Entry 7KUX (electron microscopy, 2.80 A resolution); this record covers chains A and B of the 17 polymer chains in the assembly.

Chain A:
Protein: Photosystem I P700 chlorophyll a apoprotein A1
Organism: Physcomitrium patens
Notes: EC 1.97.1.12
UniProt: Q8MFA3 (PSAA_PHYPA); residues 17-758 here correspond to UniProt positions 9-750 (UniProt number = residue number - 8)
Sequence (742 residues; numbered 17 to 758; the number before each row is that of its first residue):
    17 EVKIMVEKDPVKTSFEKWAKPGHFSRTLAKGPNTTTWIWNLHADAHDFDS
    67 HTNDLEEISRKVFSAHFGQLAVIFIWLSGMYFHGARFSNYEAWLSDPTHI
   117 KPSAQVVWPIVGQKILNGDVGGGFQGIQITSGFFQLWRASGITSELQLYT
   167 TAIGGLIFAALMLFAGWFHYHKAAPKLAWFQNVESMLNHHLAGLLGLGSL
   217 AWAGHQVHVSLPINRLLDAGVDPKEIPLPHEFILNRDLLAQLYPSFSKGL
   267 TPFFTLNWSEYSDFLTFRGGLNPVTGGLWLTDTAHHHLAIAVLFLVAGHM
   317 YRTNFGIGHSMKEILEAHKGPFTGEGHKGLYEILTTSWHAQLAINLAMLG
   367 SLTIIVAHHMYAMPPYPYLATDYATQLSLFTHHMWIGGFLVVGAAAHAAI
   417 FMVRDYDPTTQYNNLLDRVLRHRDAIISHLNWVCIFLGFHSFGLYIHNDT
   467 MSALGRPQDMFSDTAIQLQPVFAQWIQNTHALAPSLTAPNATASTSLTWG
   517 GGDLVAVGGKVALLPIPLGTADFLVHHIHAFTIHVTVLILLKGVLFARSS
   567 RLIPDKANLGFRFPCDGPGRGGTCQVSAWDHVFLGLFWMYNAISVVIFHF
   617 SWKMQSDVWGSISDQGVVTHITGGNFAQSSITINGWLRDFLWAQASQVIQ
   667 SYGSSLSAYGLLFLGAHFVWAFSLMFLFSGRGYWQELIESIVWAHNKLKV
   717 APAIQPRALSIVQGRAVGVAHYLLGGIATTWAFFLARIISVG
Bound ions: 4Fe-4S cluster Fe: C581, C590 (shared with C559(B), C568(B) of chain B)
Small-molecule neighbours:
  - beta-carotene (BCR), molecule 1: I89, W92, L93, G209, L210, L213, G214
  - beta-carotene (BCR), molecule 2: F90, L93, Y97, T167, G170, G171, F174, L213, L216, A217
  - beta-carotene (BCR), molecule 3: L216, L266, F269, F270, L304, A307, V308, L311, V312, H315, I323
  - beta-carotene (BCR), molecule 4: F269, W274, V308
  - beta-carotene (BCR), molecule 5: I349, L350, A356, A359, I360, A414, F417, L432
  - beta-carotene (BCR), molecule 6: A359, A363, M364, S367, V407, A410, A411, A414, V553, L556, L557, V560
  - beta-carotene (BCR), molecule 7: L678, G681, A682, F684, V685, L740, I743, A744, W747
  - beta-carotene (BCR), molecule 8: W700, I704, I707
  - chlorophyll a isomer (CL0): F458, Y461, V541, I544, F547, T548, Y606, N607, S610, V611, F614, I649, W652, L653, L657, A661, I665, F679, H683, W686, Y738, T745, T746, F749
  - chlorophyll a (CLA), molecule 1: V18, K19, I20, W195, N198, S201, H205, T319, N320, F321
  - chlorophyll a (CLA), molecule 2: I20, V22, F79, F83, L177, M178, F180, A181, F184, H185, A189, W195
  - chlorophyll a (CLA), molecule 3: V27, K28, T29, S30, F31, K33, W34, H39, K77, S80, A81, G84, V88, L179, G182, W183, Y186, H187
  - chlorophyll a (CLA), molecule 4: W34, P37, W53, I54, W55, L57, H58
  - chlorophyll a (CLA), molecule 5: W34, P37, H39, F40, L57, H58, A61, H62, F64, H67, K77, A81, G84, Q85, V88
  - chlorophyll a (CLA), molecule 6: T51, I54, W55, I704, I707, V708, H711, V716, P718, I720, P722, R723
  - chlorophyll a (CLA), molecule 7: W55, F684, V685, F688, M691, F692, L725, Q729, A732, V733, A736, H737, L740
  - chlorophyll a (CLA), molecule 8: H58, A59, D60, A61, H62, D63, H355, L358, L362, F405, L406, V408, G409, A412, H413, I416, R420, F577, R578, W595, V598, L602, A736, L740
  - chlorophyll a (CLA), molecule 9: H62, F64, D65, V78, A81, H82, Q85, L86, I89, F90, L93, F174, W354, H355, Q357, L358, N361, L362, L365
  - chlorophyll a (CLA), molecule 10: H62, Q85, V88, I89, W92, L365, I402, F405, L406
  - chlorophyll a (CLA), molecule 11: L71, S75, H82, L193, F196, Q197, V199, M202, L203, H206, L207, L210, L211, M327, L331, Y347, L350, T351, T352, S353, W354, Q357, I360, N361, M364, L365
  - chlorophyll a (CLA), molecule 12: F79, H82, F83, L86, F90, F174, M178, W195, F196, N198, S201, M202, H205, H206, G209, L210
  - chlorophyll a (CLA), molecule 13: I91, W92, S94, G95, M96, F98, H99, F103, Q121, V122, W124, L172
  - chlorophyll a (CLA), molecule 14: W92, M96, H99, A120, Q121, I143, Q144, I145, T146, S147, F149, A674, Y675, L678, W747, L751
  - chlorophyll a (CLA), molecule 15: W92, M96, T146, S147, F149, S394, T397, H398, W401, I402, F405, L678, I743, T746, W747, L751
  - chlorophyll a (CLA), molecule 16: W92, L93, S147, G148, F149, L152, L210, L211, L365, L368, T369, V372, M376, Y382, L395, H398, H399, I402, L406
  - chlorophyll a (CLA), molecule 17: Y97, S156, G157, I158, Q163, T166, T167, G214, A217, W218, G220, H221, H224, V225, P245, H246, I249
  - chlorophyll a (CLA), molecule 18: Q121, V122, V123, W124, I126, V127, Q129, L132, I143, A674, L677, L678
  - chlorophyll a (CLA), molecule 19: L152, A155, S156, L210, L211, G214, S215, W218, Q222, L294, L296, T299, H302, H303, I306, F310, L368, I371, V372, H375, M376, P381, Y382
  - chlorophyll a (CLA), molecule 20: S160, L162, Q163, T166, L244, H246, I249, L250
  - chlorophyll a (CLA), molecule 21: L203, L207, L211, L309, F310, A313, M316, Y317, M327, I330, L331, M364, L432, V435, L557, V560, L561
  - chlorophyll a (CLA), molecule 22: N204, H205, A208, G209, L213, L311, G314, H315, M316, Y317, T319, F321, I323
  - chlorophyll a (CLA), molecule 23: L216, A217, A219, G220, V223, H224, F248, I249, R252, L255, F262, G265, L266, F269, Y277, F280, L281, L304
  - chlorophyll a (CLA), molecule 24: F269, W274, S275, Y277, S278, L281, T282, F283, H301, L304, A305, V308, L309, N506
  - chlorophyll a (CLA), molecule 25: F269, F270, L272
  - chlorophyll a (CLA), molecule 26: T282, F283, G285, L294, D298, T299, H301, H302, A305, I306, L309, H375, M379, P381, T511
  - chlorophyll a (CLA), molecule 27: F283, W491, I492, T495, H496, A499, T503, A504, T511, W515
  - chlorophyll a (CLA), molecule 28: F283, L502, T503, A504, P505, N506
  - chlorophyll a (CLA), molecule 29: V312, A313, H315, M316, R318, I323, G324, H325
  - chlorophyll a (CLA), molecule 30: M316, H325, E329, I330, A333, H334
  - chlorophyll a (CLA), molecule 31: I330, L331, H334, H343, L346, L350, L431, L432, V435
  - chlorophyll a (CLA), molecule 32: A333, H334, K335, G336, P337, F338
  - chlorophyll a (CLA), molecule 33: F338, T339, L431, R434, V435, R437, H438, A441, I442, H445
  - chlorophyll a (CLA), molecule 34: M364, S367, L368, I371, H374, H375, Y377, A378, M379, T511, S512, T514, W515
  - chlorophyll a (CLA), molecule 35: I370, I371, H374, M400, G404, V407, I549, T552, V553, L556, M605, A608, I609, V612
  - chlorophyll a (CLA), molecule 36: H374, Y377, F396, F488, A489, I492, Q493, H496, W515, I532, L534, H542, H545, I549, V612, H615, F616, K619
  - chlorophyll a (CLA), molecule 37: A441, H445, W448
  - chlorophyll a (CLA), molecule 38: I442, H445, L446, W448, V449, A546, I549, H550, V553, L557
  - chlorophyll a (CLA), molecule 39: S444, H445, N447, W448, I451
  - chlorophyll a (CLA), molecule 40: N447, C450, I451, G454, F455, F458, G459, F547, V551, L554, I555, L600, F603, W604
  - chlorophyll a (CLA), molecule 41: W448, I451, F452, F455, H456
  - chlorophyll a (CLA), molecule 42: W448, V449, F452, L453, Q485, P486, V487, F488, A489, D538, F539, H542, H543, A546, H550
  - chlorophyll a (CLA), molecule 43: F455, H456, G459, L460, I462, H463, T466, M467, R472, D475, F477, I482
  - chlorophyll a (CLA), molecule 44: F458, I462, D465, F547, F603, W604, Y606, N607, I649, L653, W686, Y738
  - chlorophyll a (CLA), molecule 45: T466, A469, L470
  - chlorophyll a (CLA), molecule 46: L653, L657, W658, W686
  - chlorophyll a (CLA), molecule 47: Y668, L677, L678, L680, G681, H683, F684, W686, A687, L690
  - chlorophyll a (CLA), molecule 48: F684, A687, F688, L690, M691, F694, S695, Y699, W700, L703
  - chlorophyll a (CLA), molecule 49: I707, A710, H711, L714, V716
  - chlorophyll a (CLA), molecule 50: W709, A710, K713, L714
  - phylloquinone (PQN): W55, M691, F692, S695, G696, R697, W700, I704, R723, A724, L725, S726, G730
  - 4Fe-4S cluster (SF4): C581, G583, P584, T589, C590, I727, R731
Curated features (UniProtKB/Swiss-Prot):
  - binding site ([4Fe-4S] cluster): C581, C590
  - binding site (chlorophyll a'): H683
  - binding site (chlorophyll a): M691, Y699
  - binding site (phylloquinone): W700

Chain B:
Protein: Photosystem I P700 chlorophyll a apoprotein A2
Organism: Physcomitrium patens
Notes: EC 1.97.1.12
UniProt: Q8MFA2 (PSAB_PHYPA); numbering as in UniProt (aligned over 3-734)
Sequence (732 residues; row label = number of the first residue in the row):
     3 SRFPKFSRGLSQDPTTRRIWFGIATAHDFESHDDMTEERLYQKIFASHFG
    53 QLAIIFLWTSGNLFHVAWQGNFEAWGQDPLHVRPIAHAIWDPHFGQPAVE
   103 AFTRGGASGPVNIAYSGVYQWWYTIGLRTNQDLYGGSIFLLFVSALFLIA
   153 GWLHLQPKWKPSVSWFKNAESRLNHHLSGLFGVSSLAWTGHLVHVAIPES
   203 RGEHVRWNNLLTALPHPQGLGPFFAGQWNVYAQNPDSNSHLFGTSEGAGT
   253 AILTFLGGFHPQTQSLWLTDMAHHHLAIAVIFIIAGHMYRTNFGIGHSMK
   303 EILEAHTPPGGRLGRGHKGLYDTINNSLHFQLGLALASLGVITSLVAQHM
   353 YSLPPYAFLAQDFTTQAALYTHHQYIAGFIMTGAFAHGAIFFIRDYNPEQ
   403 NKDNVLARMLEHKEAIISHLSWASLFLGFHTLGLYVHNDVMLAFGTPEKQ
   453 ILIEPVFAQWIQSAHGKALYGFDVLLSSADSPAFNAGQTLWLPGWLDAIN
   503 NNSNSLFLTIGPGDFLVHHAIALGLHTTTLILVKGALDARGSKLMPDKKE
   553 FGYSFPCDGPGRGGTCDISAWDAFYLAVFWMLNTIGWVTFYWHWKHITLW
   603 QGNVAQFNESSTYLMGWLRDYLWLNSSQLINGYNPFGMNSLSVWAWMFLF
   653 GHLVWATGFMFLISWRGYWQELIETLAWAHERTPLANLVRWKDKPVALSI
   703 VQARLVGLAHFSVGYIFTYAAFLIASTSGKFG
Bound ions: 4Fe-4S cluster Fe: C559, C568 (shared with C581(A), C590(A) of chain A)
Small-molecule neighbours:
  - beta-carotene (BCR), molecule 1: G52, I56, L59, L150
  - beta-carotene (BCR), molecule 2: L54, I57, F58, F149, G181, L182, V185, S186, L188
  - beta-carotene (BCR), molecule 3: F58, T61, L65, W123, W124, I127, L129, G138, F141, L142, W209, L212, L213
  - beta-carotene (BCR), molecule 4: L188, L222, F225, F226, L278, V282, I285, I286, H289, I297
  - beta-carotene (BCR), molecule 5: F225, W230, V282, I286
  - beta-carotene (BCR), molecule 6: F332, G335, L336, A339, V343, M383, A386, F387, G390, F393, F394, L408, A538
  - beta-carotene (BCR), molecule 7: F387, L408, M411, V535, L539
  - beta-carotene (BCR), molecule 8: V645, W648, M649, F652, W671, L674, I675, L678, F719
  - beta-carotene (BCR), molecule 9: T685, P686, L687, A688
  - chlorophyll a isomer (CL0): L620, L624, W625, W657
  - chlorophyll a (CLA), molecule 1: F5, K7, F8, G24, I25, A28, H29, F31, H34, K45, S49, Q53, I56
  - chlorophyll a (CLA), molecule 2: T18, I21, W22, I675, L678, A679, H682, V691, R692, W693, K694, D695, P697, V698, L700
  - chlorophyll a (CLA), molecule 3: I21, W22, I25
  - chlorophyll a (CLA), molecule 4: W22, F652, L655, V656, T659, M662, F663, L700, L707, V708, A711, H712, V715
  - chlorophyll a (CLA), molecule 5: I25, A26, T27, A28, H29, D30, E32, H331, L334, L338, F381, I382, T384, G385, A388, H389, I392, R396, Y555, S556, W573, F576, A711
  - chlorophyll a (CLA), molecule 6: H29, F31, E32, Y43, I46, S49, H50, Q53, L54, I57, F168, R174, H178, L182, F183, L330, H331, Q333, L334, A337, L338, L341
  - chlorophyll a (CLA), molecule 7: H29, Q53, I56, I57, W60, L338, L341, I378, F381, I382
  - chlorophyll a (CLA), molecule 8: F47, F51, L148, F149, I151, A152, L155, H156, K160, W161, P163, W167
  - chlorophyll a (CLA), molecule 9: F47, H50, F51, L54, W123, W167, F168, N170, S173, R174, H177, H178, G181, L182, F183, L341, I344, Y358
  - chlorophyll a (CLA), molecule 10: I56, L59, W60, S62, G63, F66, H67, W70, Q71, H89, A90, I91, W92, L143
  - chlorophyll a (CLA), molecule 11: I57, F58, W60, T61, S118, G119, V120, W123, V185, S186, A189, L341, I344, T345, V348, M352, Y358, L371, H374, H375, I378, I382
  - chlorophyll a (CLA), molecule 12: W60, G63, N64, H67, V68, A88, H89, N114, I115, A116, Y117, S118, V120, V645, W646, M649, F719
  - chlorophyll a (CLA), molecule 13: W60, N64, Y117, S118, V120, A370, L371, T373, H374, Y377, I378, F381, W646, M649, I718, F719, Y721, A722, L725, I726
  - chlorophyll a (CLA), molecule 14: H89, A90, I91, W92, D93, P94, H95, F96, F104, N114, S644, V645, W648
  - chlorophyll a (CLA), molecule 15: W123, T126, I127, L182, F183, S186, S187, W190, L194, L270, M273, H276, H277, I280, I344, L347, V348, H351, M352, P357, Y358
  - chlorophyll a (CLA), molecule 16: I127, G128, L129, D134, G137, G138, F141, S186, A189, W190, G192, H193, H196, V197, V207, R208, W209, L212
  - chlorophyll a (CLA), molecule 17: W167, N170, S173, H177, T293, N294, F295
  - chlorophyll a (CLA), molecule 18: A171, R174, L175, H178, L179, F183, M301, L305, Y323, I326, N327, L336, A337, S340, I344
  - chlorophyll a (CLA), molecule 19: L175, L179, F183, F284, A287, M290, Y291, M301, I304, L305
  - chlorophyll a (CLA), molecule 20: N176, H177, S180, G181, V185, I285, G288, H289, M290, Y291, T293, F295, I297
  - chlorophyll a (CLA), molecule 21: L188, A189, T191, G192, V195, H196, L212, L213, T214, A215, L216, P217, H218, G221, L222, F225, Y233, I254, L255, L278
  - chlorophyll a (CLA), molecule 22: F225, W230, N231, Y233, A234, L255, F257, H275, L278, A279, V282, I283, L492
  - chlorophyll a (CLA), molecule 23: T256, F257, G259, G260, L268, D272, M273, H275, H276, A279, I280, I283, H351, L355, P357, W493, W497
  - chlorophyll a (CLA), molecule 24: I286, A287, H289, M290, I297, G298, H299
  - chlorophyll a (CLA), molecule 25: M290, H299, E303, I304, A307, H308
  - chlorophyll a (CLA), molecule 26: I304, L305, H308, L315, H319, L322, I326, F332, V407, L408, M411
  - chlorophyll a (CLA), molecule 27: A307, H308, T309, P310, P311, R314, L315, H319
  - chlorophyll a (CLA), molecule 28: R314, L315, V407, R410, M411, E413, H414, A417, I418, H421
  - chlorophyll a (CLA), molecule 29: L336, A339, S340, V343, I344, L347, Q350, H351, Y353, S354, L355, L508, F509
  - chlorophyll a (CLA), molecule 30: V343, S346, L347, Q350, Q376, M383, F387, L527, T530, T531, L534, M583, T586, I587
  - chlorophyll a (CLA), molecule 31: Q350, Y353, Y372, Q376, F459, A460, I463, Q464, H467, F509, L510, I512, H520, I523, L527, V590, Y593, W594, K597, H598
  - chlorophyll a (CLA), molecule 32: Y377, T433, L434, Y437, V519, A522, L525, N585, G588, W589, F592, L616, W619, L620, L624, S628, I632, F650, H654, W657, F713, Y717, T720, Y721, F724
  - chlorophyll a (CLA), molecule 33: A417, H421, W424
  - chlorophyll a (CLA), molecule 34: I418, H421, L422, W424, A425, I523, A524, L527, H528, T531
  - chlorophyll a (CLA), molecule 35: S420, S423, W424, L427, F431
  - chlorophyll a (CLA), molecule 36: S423, S426, L427, G430, F431, L434, L525, T529, L532, I533, L578, F581, W582
  - chlorophyll a (CLA), molecule 37: W424, L427, F428, F431, H432
  - chlorophyll a (CLA), molecule 38: W424, F428, L429, I455, E456, P457, V458, F459, A460, Q461, I512, D516, F517, H520, H521, A524, H528
  - chlorophyll a (CLA), molecule 39: F431, G435, L436, V438, H439, V442, M443, F446, K451, I453
  - chlorophyll a (CLA), molecule 40: L434, V438, D441, L525, F581, W582, N585, W589, L616, L620, L624, W657, F713, Y717
  - chlorophyll a (CLA), molecule 41: V458, F459, W462, F474
  - chlorophyll a (CLA), molecule 42: W462, I463, A466, H467, L477, L478, A485, W493, L494, W497, F509
  - chlorophyll a (CLA), molecule 43: L477, P484, A485, A488, G489, L492, W493
  - chlorophyll a (CLA), molecule 44: W648, L651, F652, H654, L655, W657, A658, F661
  - chlorophyll a (CLA), molecule 45: L655, A658, T659, F661, M662, I665, S666, Y670, W671, L674
  - chlorophyll a (CLA), molecule 46: L678, A681, H682, T685, A688, V691
  - chlorophyll a (CLA), molecule 47: W680, A681, R684, T685, P686
  - chlorophyll a (CLA), molecule 48: P686, L687, A688
  - phylloquinone (PQN): W22, I25, M662, F663, S666, W667, R668, W671, I675, A699, L700, A705
  - 4Fe-4S cluster (SF4): C559, G561, P562, C568, W667, I702, R706
Curated features (UniProtKB/Swiss-Prot):
  - binding site ([4Fe-4S] cluster): C559, C568
  - binding site (chlorophyll a): H654, M662, Y670
  - binding site (phylloquinone): W671

Chain A / chain B interface:
Contacting residue pairs - 162 pairs, chain A then chain B:
  V127(A) with F446(B); K451(B), hydrogen bond (backbone-side chain)
  G128(A) with F446(B)
  Q129(A) with F446(B)
  I131(A) with F446(B), hydrophobic; G447(B)
  D440(A) with T677(B)
  A441(A) with W680(B), hydrophobic
  I443(A) with L674(B), hydrophobic
  S444(A) with T677(B); W680(B); A681(B)
  N447(A) with L674(B); L678(B)
  F458(A) with L655(B), hydrophobic
  D465(A) with Y635(B), hydrogen bond; W648(B); L651(B)
  T466(A) with W648(B)
  S468(A) with Y635(B); M640(B)
  A469(A) with Y635(B), hydrophobic; M640(B); S644(B), hydrogen bond (backbone-side chain); W648(B)
  L470(A) with H95(B); F96(B), hydrophobic; G97(B), hydrogen bond (backbone-backbone); A100(B)
  G471(A) with P99(B); M640(B)
  R472(A) with H95(B), hydrogen bond (side chain-backbone); G97(B)
  L554(A) with Y670(B)
  I555(A) with Y670(B)
  K558(A) with Y670(B), hydrogen bond (side chain-backbone); E673(B), salt bridge; L674(B)
  F562(A) with T677(B)
  S566(A) with E673(B), hydrogen bond
  R567(A) with E676(B); W680(B)
  L568(A) with Q672(B); E676(B), hydrogen bond (backbone-side chain)
  K572(A) with E673(B), salt bridge
  C581(A) with P562(B), hydrophobic
  D582(A) with P562(B)
  G583(A) with P562(B)
  P584(A) with C559(B), hydrophobic; G561(B)
  R586(A) with R668(B), hydrogen bond (backbone-side chain)
  G587(A) with R668(B), hydrogen bond (backbone-side chain)
  G588(A) with R668(B), hydrogen bond (backbone-side chain); I702(B)
  C590(A) with W667(B); R668(B), hydrogen bond (backbone-backbone); G669(B), hydrogen bond (backbone-backbone); Y670(B); I702(B), hydrophobic
  Q591(A) with I665(B), hydrogen bond (side chain-backbone); S666(B); W667(B), hydrogen bond (side chain-backbone); Y670(B), hydrogen bond (backbone-backbone)
  V592(A) with G669(B); E673(B)
  H597(A) with Y670(B); E673(B), salt bridge
  F599(A) with I665(B), hydrophobic
  L600(A) with S666(B)
  F603(A) with I665(B), hydrophobic
  Q644(A) with P637(B)
  S645(A) with P637(B)
  I649(A) with L651(B), hydrophobic
  N650(A) with I632(B), hydrogen bond (side chain-backbone); Y635(B), hydrogen bond (side chain-backbone); L651(B)
  L653(A) with F650(B), hydrophobic; L651(B), hydrophobic
  R654(A) with I632(B), hydrogen bond (side chain-backbone); N633(B); Y635(B), hydrogen bond (side chain-backbone); N636(B), hydrogen bond; P637(B)
  W658(A) with W625(B), hydrogen bond (side chain-backbone); S628(B); S629(B); I632(B), hydrophobic
  S662(A) with W625(B)
  V664(A) with M617(B)
  I665(A) with M617(B); L620(B), hydrophobic; R621(B), hydrogen bond (backbone-side chain); W625(B), hydrophobic
  Y668(A) with D441(B); L444(B); A445(B); M617(B), hydrophobic
  G669(A) with L444(B), hydrogen bond (backbone-backbone); A445(B), hydrogen bond (backbone-backbone); G447(B)
  S673(A) with A445(B), hydrogen bond (side chain-backbone)
  G676(A) with M617(B)
  L677(A) with D441(B); V442(B), hydrophobic; A445(B), hydrophobic
  F679(A) with L620(B), hydrophobic
  L680(A) with D441(B); L616(B); M617(B); L620(B), hydrophobic
  F684(A) with L434(B), hydrophobic
  W686(A) with W657(B), hydrophobic; F661(B), hydrophobic
  L690(A) with F661(B), hydrophobic
  L693(A) with L664(B); I665(B), hydrophobic
  F694(A) with D569(B); Y577(B), hydrogen bond (backbone-side chain); F581(B), hydrophobic; F661(B), hydrophobic; L664(B), hydrophobic; I665(B), hydrophobic; F713(B), hydrophobic
  S695(A) with D569(B); L578(B); W667(B)
  G696(A) with C568(B); D569(B), hydrogen bond (backbone-side chain)
  R697(A) with R564(B); G565(B), hydrogen bond (side chain-backbone); G566(B), hydrogen bond (side chain-backbone); C568(B), hydrogen bond (backbone-backbone)
  G698(A) with L546(B); G566(B); T567(B); C568(B), hydrogen bond (backbone-backbone)
  Y699(A) with I533(B); K536(B), hydrogen bond (backbone-side chain); C568(B), hydrogen bond (backbone-backbone); D569(B), hydrogen bond (backbone-backbone); L578(B), hydrophobic
  Q701(A) with L546(B)
  E702(A) with K536(B), salt bridge; D540(B); S544(B), hydrogen bond; K550(B); I570(B)
  L703(A) with I419(B), hydrophobic; K536(B)
  E705(A) with S544(B); K545(B), hydrogen bond (side chain-backbone); L546(B), hydrogen bond (side chain-backbone)
  S706(A) with I419(B); S420(B)
  I707(A) with S423(B)
  W709(A) with E416(B); A417(B), hydrophobic
  A710(A) with S420(B)
  I727(A) with G566(B); C568(B), hydrophobic
  R731(A) with W667(B)
  Y738(A) with F661(B)
Also at the interface, not in a pair above, chain A (83 interface residues in all): L132, H445, T589, A661, Q666, S670
Also at the interface, not in a pair above, chain B (81 interface residues in all): D93, L532, P558, Y615, A647, S701

Overview:
The interface between chain A and chain B involves 83 residues on one side and 81 on the other, with 38
hydrogen bonds and 4 salt bridges. Polar pairs include K558(A)-E673(B), K572(A)-E673(B) and H597(A)-E673(B).
Chain A is Photosystem I P700 chlorophyll a apoprotein A1 and chain B is Photosystem I P700 chlorophyll a
apoprotein A2, both from Physcomitrium patens; the structure, The Structure of the moss PSI-LHCI reveals the
evolution of the LHCI antenna, was determined by electron microscopy together with 7KSQ and 7KU5 from the same
study.
